Entry 5OGN (X-ray diffraction, 1.10 A resolution); this record covers chain A.

Chain A:
Protein: Carbonic anhydrase 2
Organism: Homo sapiens
Notes: EC 4.2.1.1
UniProtKB: P00918 (CAH2_HUMAN); residue numbers follow UniProt; this construct covers 3-260
Chain sequence (259 residues; numbered 2 to 260; the number before each row is that of its first residue):
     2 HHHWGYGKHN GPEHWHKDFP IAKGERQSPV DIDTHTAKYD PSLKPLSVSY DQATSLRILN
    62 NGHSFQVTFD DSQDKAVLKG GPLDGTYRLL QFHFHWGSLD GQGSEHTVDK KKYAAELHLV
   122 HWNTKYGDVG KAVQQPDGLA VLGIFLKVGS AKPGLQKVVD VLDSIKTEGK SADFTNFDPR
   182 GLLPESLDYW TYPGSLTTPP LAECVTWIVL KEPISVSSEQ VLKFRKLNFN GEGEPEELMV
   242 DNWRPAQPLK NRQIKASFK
Construct notes: expression tag (2); conflict Ser65 (Ala in P00918), Gln67 (Asn in P00918), Thr69 (Glu in P00918), Leu91 (Ile in P00918), Val130 (Phe in P00918), Glu169 (Lys in P00918), Ala203 (Leu in P00918)
Ion coordination: Zn2+ site 1: His2 (shared with 2 residues of chain B); Zn2+ site 2: His94, His96, His119 (together with cobaltcarborane)
Small-molecule neighbours: cobaltcarborane (B8B): His3, Trp5, Asn62, His64, Gln67, Leu91, Gln92, His94, His96, Glu106, His119, Val121, Val130, Val134, Leu140, Val142, Leu197, Thr198, Thr199, Pro200, Trp208
Swiss-Prot annotation at these positions:
  - active site: His64 (Proton donor/acceptor)
  - binding site (Zn(2+)): His94, His96, His119
  - binding site (substrate): Thr198, Thr199
  - site: Tyr7 (Fine-tunes the proton-transfer properties of H-64), Asn62 (Fine-tunes the proton-transfer properties of H-64), Gln92 (Involved in the binding of some activators, including histamine and L-histidine)
  - modified residue (Phosphoserine): Ser165, Ser172
  - natural variant: Lys18 (K18E: In Jogjakarta), Gln92 (Q92P: In OPTB3), His94 (H94Y: In OPTB3 loss of activity), His107 (H107Y: In OPTB3), Gly144 (G144R: In OPTB3), Pro236 (P236H: In Melbourne)
  - mutagenesis: Trp5 (W5A: Impaired activity, not rescued by 4-methylimidazole (4-MI); when associated with W-64), Tyr7 (Y7F: Enhanced activity; Y7H: Reduced proton transfer rate), Asn62 (N62A: Reduced activity; N62D: Strongly reduced activity; N62H: Reduced proton transfer; when associated with A-64; N62L: Reduced activity; N62T: Reduced activity; N62V: Reduced activity), His64 (H64A: Reduced CO(2) hydrase activity, rescued by 4-methylimidazole (4-MI). Reduced proton transfer; when associated with H-62. Enhanced proton transfer; when associated with H-67 ...), His94 (H94C/D/E/N/Q: Strongly reduced CO(2) hydrase and p-nitrophenyl acetate esterase activities, impaired stability of zinc binding), Glu106 (E106A/Q: Strongly reduced CO(2) hydrase activity; E106D: Normal CO(2) hydrase activity), Glu117 (E117Q: Strongly reduced activity and sulfonamide affinity), His119 (H119D/N/Q: Reduced activity; H119E: Strongly reduced activity), Val121 (V121A/G/I/L/S: Reduced CO(2) hydrase and p-nitrophenyl acetate esterase activities; V121K/R: Strongly reduced CO(2) hydrase and p-nitrophenyl acetate esterase activities), Val142 (V142F/Y: Strongly impaired activity; V142G: Weakly impaired activity; V142H: Impaired activity), Leu197 (L197A: Reduced CO(2) hydrase activity; L197E/H/R: Strongly reduced CO(2) hydrase activity; L197F: Normal activity), Thr198 (T198A/C/H/P: Strongly reduced activity; T198D/E: Strongly reduced activity, but enhanced zinc affinity; T198S/V: Reduced activity), 2 further mutagenesis entries in UniProt
From the paper describing this entry:
  - binding site for cobaltcarborane: His3, Trp5, Asn62, His64, Leu91, Gln92, His94, His96, His119, Val121, Val130, Val134, Leu140, Leu197, Thr198 to Thr199, Pro200
  - specificity-determining residues: Val130

Overview:
Ligands of chain A: cobaltcarborane. His94, His96 and His119 form the Zn2+ site 2. Curated annotation
(UniProt) lists active-site residue His64, 3 Zn2+-binding residues, substrate-binding residues Thr198 and
Thr199 and 14 mutagenesis sites. From the paper: a binding site for cobaltcarborane at His3, Trp5 and Asn62
among others; the specificity determinant Val130.
Chain A is Carbonic anhydrase 2 (Homo sapiens); the structure, Metalacarborane inhibitors of Carbonic
Anhydrase IX, was determined by X-ray diffraction, deposited together with 5OGP.
